PDB entry 4Y02 | X-ray diffraction, 1.96 A resolution | chain A

[Chain A]
Name: Peptidase S46
Source organism: Porphyromonas gingivalis
UniProtKB: A0A076NW73 (A0A076NW73_PORGN); numbering as in UniProt (aligned over 1-720)
Chain sequence (720 residues; row label = number of the first residue in the row):
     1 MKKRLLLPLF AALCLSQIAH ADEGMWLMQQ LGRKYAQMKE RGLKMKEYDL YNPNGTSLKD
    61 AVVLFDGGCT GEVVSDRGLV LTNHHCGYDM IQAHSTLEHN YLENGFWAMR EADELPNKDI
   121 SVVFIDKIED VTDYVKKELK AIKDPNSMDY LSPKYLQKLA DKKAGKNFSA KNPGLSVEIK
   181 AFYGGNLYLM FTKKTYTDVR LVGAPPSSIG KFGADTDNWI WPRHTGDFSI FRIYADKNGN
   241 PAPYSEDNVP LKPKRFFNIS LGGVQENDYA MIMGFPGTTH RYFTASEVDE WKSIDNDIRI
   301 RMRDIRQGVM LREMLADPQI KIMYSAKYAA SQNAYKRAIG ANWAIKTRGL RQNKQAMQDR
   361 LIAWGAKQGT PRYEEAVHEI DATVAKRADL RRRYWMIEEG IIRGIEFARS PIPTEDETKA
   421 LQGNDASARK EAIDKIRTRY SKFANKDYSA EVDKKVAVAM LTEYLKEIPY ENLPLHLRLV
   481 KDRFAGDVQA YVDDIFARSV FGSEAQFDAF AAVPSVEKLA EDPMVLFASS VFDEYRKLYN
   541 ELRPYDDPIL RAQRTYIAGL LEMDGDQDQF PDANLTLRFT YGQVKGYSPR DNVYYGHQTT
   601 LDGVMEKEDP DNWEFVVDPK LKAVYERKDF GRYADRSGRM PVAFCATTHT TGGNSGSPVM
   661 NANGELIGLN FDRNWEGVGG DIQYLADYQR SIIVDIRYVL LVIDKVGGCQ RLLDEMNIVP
Unresolved in the structure: 1-21, 414-430
Cystine bridges: C69-C86
Bound ions: K+ site 1: N218, D672; K+ site 2: T278, T651, D681
Reported in the primary citation:
  - specificity-determining residues: R673
  - mutagenesis - R673A: abolished catalytic activity on Asp/Glu at the P1 position
  - mutagenesis - R673G: decreased catalytic activity on Gly-Glu-pNA
  - mutagenesis - R673G: decreased catalytic activity on Gly-Asp-pNA
  - mutagenesis - R337N/R673G: increased catalytic activity on Gly-Phe-pNA
  - mutagenesis - R337N/R673G: increased catalytic activity on Ala-Ala-pNA
  - mutagenesis - R337A, R337N: increased catalytic activity on Gly-Glu-pNA
  - mutagenesis - R337A: unchanged catalytic activity on Gly-Asp-pNA
  - mutagenesis - R337N: increased catalytic activity on Gly-Asp-pNA
  - specificity-determining residues: T650, N670 (by similarity / conservation)

[Summary]
N218 and D672 coordinate K+ site 1. The K+ site 2 is built by T278, T651 and D681. From the paper: R337A and
R337N increase catalytic activity on Gly-Glu-pNA; specificity determinants R673, T650 and N670; 5
substitutions were tested in all.
Chain A is Peptidase S46 (Porphyromonas gingivalis); the structure, Crystal structure of dipeptidyl peptidase
11 (DPP11) from Porphyromonas gingivalis (Ground), was determined by X-ray diffraction, deposited together
with 4XZY, 4Y01, 4Y04 and 4Y06.
